PDB entry 3DEA | X-ray diffraction, 2.30 A resolution | chain A

[Chain A]
Protein: Cutinase
From: Glomerella cingulata
Notes: EC 3.1.1.74
Reference sequence: P11373 (CUTI_COLGL); residues 31-224 here = UniProt positions 31-224
Sequence (201 residues; row label = number of the first residue in the row):
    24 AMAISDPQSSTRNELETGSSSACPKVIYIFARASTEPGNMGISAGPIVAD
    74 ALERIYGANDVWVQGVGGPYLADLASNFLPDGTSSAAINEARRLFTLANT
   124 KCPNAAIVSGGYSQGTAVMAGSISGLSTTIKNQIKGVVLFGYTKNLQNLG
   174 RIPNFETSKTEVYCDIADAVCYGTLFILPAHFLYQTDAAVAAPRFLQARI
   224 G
Not modelled in the structure: 24-31, 197-204
Differences from the reference sequence: expression tag (24-30)
Curated features (UniProtKB/Swiss-Prot):
  - active site: Ser136 (Nucleophile), Asp191, His204 (Proton donor/acceptor)
  - site (Transition state stabilizer): Ser57, Gln137
Disulfide bonds: Cys46-Cys125, Cys187-Cys194
Residues lining bound ligands: HZH (1,1,1-trifluoro-3-[(2-phenylethyl)sulfanyl]propan-2-one): Ala56, Ser57, Leu97, Asn100, Tyr135, Ser136, Gln137, Thr166, Val193

[Overview]
Ligands of chain A: compound HZH. Curated annotation (UniProt) lists 3 active-site residues.
Chain A is Cutinase (Glomerella cingulata); the structure, Glomerella cingulata PETFP-cutinase complex, was
determined by X-ray diffraction together with 3DCN and 3DD5 from the same study.
